Entry 7XBK (electron microscopy, 3.70 A resolution); this record covers chains C and D of the 10 polymer chains in the assembly.

== Chain C (and D) ==
Name: Isoform 2 of Caseinolytic peptidase B protein homolog
Source organism: Homo sapiens
Notes: EC 3.6.1.-; chain D of this document is another copy of the same molecule, construct and numbering; everything in this record applies to it too
Reference sequence: Q9H078 (CLPB_HUMAN), isoform Q9H078-2; numbering as in UniProt (aligned over 1-677)
Amino-acid sequence (677 residues; each row starts with the number of its first residue):
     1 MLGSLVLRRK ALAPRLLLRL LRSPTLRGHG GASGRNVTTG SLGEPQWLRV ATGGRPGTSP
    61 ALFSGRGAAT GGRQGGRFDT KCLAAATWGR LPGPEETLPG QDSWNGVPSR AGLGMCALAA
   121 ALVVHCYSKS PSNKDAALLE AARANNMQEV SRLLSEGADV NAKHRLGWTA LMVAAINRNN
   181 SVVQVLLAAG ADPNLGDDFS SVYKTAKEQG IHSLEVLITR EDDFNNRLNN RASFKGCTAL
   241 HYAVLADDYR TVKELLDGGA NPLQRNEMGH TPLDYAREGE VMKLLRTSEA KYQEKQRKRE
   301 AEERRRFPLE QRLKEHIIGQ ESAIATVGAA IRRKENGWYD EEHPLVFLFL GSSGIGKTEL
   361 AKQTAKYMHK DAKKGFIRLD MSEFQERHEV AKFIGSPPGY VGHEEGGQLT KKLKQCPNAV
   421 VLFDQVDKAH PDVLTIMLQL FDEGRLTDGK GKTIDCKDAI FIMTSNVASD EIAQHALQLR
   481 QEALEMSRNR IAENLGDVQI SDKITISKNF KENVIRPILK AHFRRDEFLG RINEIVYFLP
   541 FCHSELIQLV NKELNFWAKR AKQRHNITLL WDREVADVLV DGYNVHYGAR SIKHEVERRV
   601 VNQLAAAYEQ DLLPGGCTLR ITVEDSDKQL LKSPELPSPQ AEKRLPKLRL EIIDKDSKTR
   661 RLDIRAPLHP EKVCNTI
Unresolved in the structure: 1-297, 299, 629, 632-645, 663-677 (chain D: 1-297, 629, 632-644, 665-677)
Differences from the reference sequence: engineered mutation Q425 (Glu in Q9H078)
Metal / ion sites: Mg2+: T358 (together with ATP)
Residues lining bound ligands:
  - ATP (adenosine-5'-triphosphate), molecule 1: H316, I317, I318, S352, S353, G354, I355, G356, K357, T358, E359, Q425, N466, F541, L549, A589, R590, K593
  - ATP, molecule 2: D442, E527, R531
UniProt features mapped onto this chain:
  - region: P92 to C126 (Autoinhibitory)
  - binding site (ATP): R620
  - site: C126, Y127 (Cleavage)
  - natural variant: R560 (G560R: In MGCA7A; this construct carries the variant), C617 (Y617C: In MGCA7B; this construct carries the variant), R620 (R620C: In SCN9)
  - mutagenesis: R178 (R178E: Shows higher order assembly but disaggregase activity is severely impaired by 70-80%)
Reported in the primary citation:
  - binding site for ATP: I317, I318, K357, T358, N466, R531, F541, R590
  - binding site for Unknown peptide: H388, G399 to G402
  - binding site for Unknown peptide: Y400 (proposed by the authors, not directly observed)
  - mutagenesis - E425Q: abolished catalytic activity (disaggregase activity)
  - disease-associated variants - A239T, Y242C, R378G, M381I, R445Q, C456R, E471K, Y537C, A561V, Y587C, R598C, E609K, G616V, R620P, I652N (proposed by the authors, not directly observed)
  - disease-associated variants - T358K, N466K, R531G, R531Q, R590C: decreased catalytic activity (citing earlier work)
  - disease-associated variants - T238M: decreased catalytic activity (disaggregase activity) (citing earlier work)
  - disease-associated variants - R250* (citing earlier work)

== How chain C and chain D interact ==
Contacting residue pairs (85):
  R304(C) with E609(D)
  R305(C) with E609(D); D611(D), salt bridge
  A329(C) with N602(D), hydrogen bond (backbone-side chain)
  A330(C) with N602(D)
  R332(C) with A606(D); E609(D), salt bridge
  R333(C) with E597(D), salt bridge; V601(D); N602(D), hydrogen bond; A605(D)
  N336(C) with A605(D), hydrogen bond (side chain-backbone); Y608(D); E609(D)
  G337(C) with R560(D), hydrogen bond (backbone-side chain)
  W338(C) with W557(D); A561(D), hydrophobic; V601(D); L604(D), hydrophobic; A605(D); Y608(D)
  Y339(C) with R560(D); E597(D)
  D340(C) with F556(D); W557(D)
  H343(C) with K593(D), hydrogen bond
  R387(C) with Q385(D), hydrogen bond (side chain-backbone); E386(D)
  H388(C) with E386(D)
  V390(C) with Q385(D)
  I394(C) with E383(D); K392(D)
  P397(C) with H388(D); E389(D); A391(D), hydrophobic
  P398(C) with A391(D); S396(D); Q408(D)
  G399(C) with S396(D); Y400(D); V401(D)
  Y400(C) with H388(D); V401(D)
  H403(C) with V401(D)
  D432(C) with Q385(D), hydrogen bond (backbone-side chain)
  T435(C) with S382(D), hydrogen bond (backbone-side chain); Q385(D); K428(D)
  I436(C) with S382(D)
  L438(C) with Q425(D)
  Q439(C) with D380(D); E383(D), hydrogen bond
  D442(C) with R590(D), salt bridge
  E443(C) with R378(D), salt bridge
  R445(C) with R378(D), hydrogen bond (side chain-backbone); D380(D), salt bridge
  L446(C) with E383(D)
  T447(C) with E383(D), hydrogen bond (backbone-side chain)
  D448(C) with K392(D), hydrogen bond (backbone-side chain)
  G449(C) with K392(D)
  K450(C) with E405(D); Q408(D)
  K508(C) with G582(D)
  K511(C) with L645(D)
  E512(C) with G582(D); N584(D), hydrogen bond
  R516(C) with N584(D), hydrogen bond; H586(D), hydrogen bond; Y587(D)
  R525(C) with K428(D)
  D526(C) with H586(D); Y587(D)
  E527(C) with Q425(D); K428(D), salt bridge; N466(D), hydrogen bond
  L529(C) with Y587(D), hydrophobic
  G530(C) with Y587(D); R590(D); H594(D), hydrogen bond (backbone-side chain)
  R531(C) with Q425(D); R590(D)
  I532(C) with H594(D)
  N533(C) with H594(D); R598(D)
  E534(C) with R598(D)
Other interface residues (no listed pair), chain C (50 interface residues in all): E341, E404, G451
Other interface residues (no listed pair), chain D (44 interface residues in all): S353, G402, H430, D581

== Summary ==
50 residues of chain C face 44 of chain D across their interface, with 17 hydrogen bonds and 7 salt bridges.
Among the polar pairs are R305(C)-D611(D), R332(C)-E609(D) and R333(C)-E597(D). From the paper: a binding site
for ATP at I317(C), I318(C) and K357(C) among others; T358K, N466K and R531G of chain C, among others, reduce
catalytic activity; 7 substitutions were tested in all.
Chain C and chain D are both Isoform 2 of Caseinolytic peptidase B protein homolog (Homo sapiens); the
structure, Structure and mechanism of a mitochondrial AAA+ disaggregase CLPB, was determined by electron
microscopy (same publication as 7XC5).
